Entry 6PBW (X-ray diffraction, 2.06 A resolution); this record covers chains C and E of the 3 polymer chains in the assembly.

[Chain C]
Molecule: Fab667 light chain
Source organism: Homo sapiens
Chain sequence (216 residues; row label = number of the first residue in the row; note: 1 number in that range is skipped by the numbering (no residue carries it; nothing is unmodelled there); a row labelled like 27A-27C holds insertion residues (27A, then the next letters in order)):
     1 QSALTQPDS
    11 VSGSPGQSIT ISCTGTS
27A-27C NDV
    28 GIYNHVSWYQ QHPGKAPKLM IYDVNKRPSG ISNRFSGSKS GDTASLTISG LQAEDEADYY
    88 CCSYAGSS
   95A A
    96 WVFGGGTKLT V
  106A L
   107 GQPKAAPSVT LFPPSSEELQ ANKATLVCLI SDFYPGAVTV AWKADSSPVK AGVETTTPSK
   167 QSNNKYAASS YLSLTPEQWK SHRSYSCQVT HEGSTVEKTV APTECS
Not modelled in the structure: 1, 209-212
Disulfides: Cys-23/Cys-88, Cys-134/Cys-193

[Chain E]
Molecule: NPNANPNANPNA peptide
Chain sequence (14 residues; numbered 0 to 13; the number before each row is that of its first residue; numbering starts at 0):
     0 XNPNANPNAN PNAX
Not modelled in the structure: 9-13
Modified positions: ACE (acetyl group) at position 0; NH2 (amino group) at position 13

[Interface between chain C and chain E]
Residue-residue contacts - 12 pairs, chain C then chain E:
  Ile-29(C) / ACE_0(E)
  Tyr-30(C) / ACE_0(E)
  Tyr-30(C) / Pro-2(E)  hydrophobic
  Asn-31(C) / ACE_0(E)  hydrogen bond (backbone-backbone)
  Asn-31(C) / Asn-1(E)  hydrogen bond
  His-32(C) / Asn-1(E)
  His-32(C) / Pro-2(E)  hydrogen bond (side chain-backbone)
  Asp-50(C) / Asn-1(E)  hydrogen bond
  Tyr-91(C) / Ala-4(E)  hydrophobic
  Ser-95(C) / Ala-4(E)  hydrogen bond (side chain-backbone)
  Ser-95(C) / Asn-5(E)  hydrogen bond (side chain-backbone)
  Ser-95(C) / Pro-6(E)
Also at the interface, not in a pair above, chain C (8 interface residues in all): Trp-96
Interface features reported in the paper:
  - epitope / paratope residues, chain E: Ala-4(E)

[Overview]
8 residues of chain C and 6 residues of chain E are in contact, with 6 hydrogen bonds. Polar contacts include
Asn-31(C)/Asn-1(E), His-32(C)/Pro-2(E) and Asp-50(C)/Asn-1(E). From the paper: the epitope/paratope residue
Ala-4(E).
Here chain C is Fab667 light chain (Homo sapiens) and chain E is NPNANPNANPNA peptide. Entry 6PBW (Crystal
structure of Fab667 complex) was determined by X-ray diffraction together with 6PBV from the same study.
